PDB entry 5JQY | X-ray diffraction, 1.99 A resolution | chains A and B

== Chain A ==
Molecule: Aspartyl/asparaginyl beta-hydroxylase
Source organism: Homo sapiens
Notes: EC 1.14.11.16
UniProt: Q12797 (ASPH_HUMAN); residue numbers follow UniProt; this construct covers 330-758
Amino-acid sequence (429 residues; each row starts with the number of its first residue):
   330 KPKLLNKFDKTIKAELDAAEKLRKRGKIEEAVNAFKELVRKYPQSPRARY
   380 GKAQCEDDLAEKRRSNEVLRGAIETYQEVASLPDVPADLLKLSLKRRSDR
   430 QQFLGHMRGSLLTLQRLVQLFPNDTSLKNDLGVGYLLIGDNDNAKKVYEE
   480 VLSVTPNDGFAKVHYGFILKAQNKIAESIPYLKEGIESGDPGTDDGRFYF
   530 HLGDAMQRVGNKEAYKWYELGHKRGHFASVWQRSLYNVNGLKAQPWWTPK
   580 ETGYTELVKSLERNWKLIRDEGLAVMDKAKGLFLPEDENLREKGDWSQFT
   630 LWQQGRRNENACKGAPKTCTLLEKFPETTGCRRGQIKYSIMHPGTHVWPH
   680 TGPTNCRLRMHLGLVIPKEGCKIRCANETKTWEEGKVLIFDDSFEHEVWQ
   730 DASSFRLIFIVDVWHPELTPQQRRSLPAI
Disulfide bonds: Cys641-Cys648
Ion coordination: Mn2+: His679, His725 (together with N-oxalylglycine)
Ligand contacts: N-oxalylglycine (OGA): Trp625, Gln627, Ser668, Met670, His679, Arg688, His690, Phe719, Asp721, His725, Val727, Arg735, Ile737, Ile739
Swiss-Prot annotation at these positions:
  - binding site (2-oxoglutarate): Trp625, Ser668, Arg688 to His690, Arg735
  - binding site (Fe cation): His679, His725
  - glycosylation (N-linked (GlcNAc...) asparagine): Asn452, Asn706
  - natural variant: Arg735 (R735W: In FDLAB)

== Chain B ==
Molecule: Coagulation factor X
Notes: EC 3.4.21.6
UniProt: P00742 (FA10_HUMAN); residues 86-124 here = UniProt positions 86-124
Amino-acid sequence (39 residues; numbered 86 to 124; the number before each row is that of its first residue):
    86 DGDQSETSPSQNQGKCKDGLGEYTCTSLEGFEGKNSELF
Not modelled in the structure: 86-98, 117-124
Construct notes: engineered mutation Ser90 (Cys in P00742), Ser95 (Cys in P00742), Ser112 (Cys in P00742), Ser121 (Cys in P00742)
Disulfide bonds: Cys101-Cys110
Swiss-Prot annotation at these positions:
  - modified residue: Asp103 (3R: -3-hydroxyaspartate)
  - natural variant: Glu91 (E91K: In FA10D)
From the paper describing this entry:
  - post-translational modification sites: Asp103

== How chain A and chain B interact ==
Residue-residue contacts (51):
  Ala389(A) with Phe116(B)
  Arg393(A) with Phe116(B)
  Ser394(A) with Phe116(B)
  Asn395(A) with Gly115(B); Phe116(B), hydrogen bond (side chain-backbone)
  Phe432(A) with Leu113(B); Gly115(B)
  Leu433(A) with Glu114(B); Gly115(B)
  Gly434(A) with Leu113(B)
  Val462(A) with Tyr108(B)
  Leu465(A) with Tyr108(B), hydrophobic
  Leu466(A) with Tyr108(B), hydrophobic; Thr109(B)
  His493(A) with Tyr108(B), hydrogen bond
  Phe496(A) with Gly106(B); Glu107(B); Tyr108(B), hydrophobic
  Arg526(A) with Tyr108(B), hydrogen bond (side chain-backbone)
  Phe529(A) with Leu105(B), hydrophobic
  His530(A) with Leu105(B), hydrogen bond (side chain-backbone)
  Tyr565(A) with Leu105(B), hydrophobic; Thr109(B); Cys110(B), hydrogen bond (side chain-backbone)
  Asp616(A) with Lys102(B), salt bridge
  Glu617(A) with Cys101(B); Lys102(B), hydrogen bond (side chain-backbone); Asp103(B), hydrogen bond (side chain-backbone); Gly104(B), hydrogen bond (side chain-backbone)
  Leu619(A) with Asp103(B)
  Trp625(A) with Asp103(B)
  Gln627(A) with Asp103(B)
  Gln632(A) with Lys100(B), hydrogen bond
  Gln633(A) with Lys100(B)
  Gln664(A) with Lys102(B), hydrogen bond (side chain-backbone); Asp103(B)
  Lys666(A) with Asp103(B), salt bridge
  His679(A) with Asp103(B), salt bridge
  Thr680(A) with Asp103(B); Gly104(B)
  Gly681(A) with Asp103(B); Leu105(B)
  Pro682(A) with Cys101(B); Gly104(B); Leu105(B), hydrophobic
  Arg686(A) with Lys102(B), hydrogen bond (side chain-backbone)
  Arg688(A) with Lys102(B); Asp103(B), salt bridge
  Ala757(A) with Thr111(B)
  Ile758(A) with Cys101(B); Thr111(B)
Also at the interface, not in a pair above, chain A (40 interface residues in all): Glu390, Leu398, Arg562, Ser563, Leu564, Asp721, Pro756

== Summary ==
Chain A and chain B form an interface of 40 and 16 residues respectively, with 11 hydrogen bonds and 4 salt
bridges. Among the polar pairs are Asp616(A)-Lys102(B), Lys666(A)-Asp103(B) and His679(A)-Asp103(B). Ligands
of chain A: N-oxalylglycine. From the paper: a modification site at Asp103(B).
Chain A is Aspartyl/asparaginyl beta-hydroxylase (Homo sapiens) and chain B is Coagulation factor X; the
structure, Aspartyl/Asparaginyl beta-hydroxylase (AspH)oxygenase and TPR domains in complex with manganese,
N-oxalylglycine and factor X substrate peptide ..., was determined by X-ray diffraction (same publication as
5JZ8, 5JZU and 6RK9).
